PDB entry 3ESU | X-ray diffraction, 1.30 A resolution | chain F

== Chain F ==
Molecule: Antibody 14b7* light chain and antibody 14b7* heavy chain linked with a synthetic (GGGGS)4 linker
Organism: Mus musculus
Notes: antibody fragment or engineered binder
Sequence (250 residues; numbered -2 to 1113 plus 6 insertion-coded residues; 872 numbers in that range are skipped by the numbering (no residue carries them; nothing is unmodelled there); the number before each row is that of its first residue; a row labelled like 1082A-1082C holds insertion residues (1082A, then the next letters in order); numbers below 1 keep their minus sign (Asp-2 is residue -2)):
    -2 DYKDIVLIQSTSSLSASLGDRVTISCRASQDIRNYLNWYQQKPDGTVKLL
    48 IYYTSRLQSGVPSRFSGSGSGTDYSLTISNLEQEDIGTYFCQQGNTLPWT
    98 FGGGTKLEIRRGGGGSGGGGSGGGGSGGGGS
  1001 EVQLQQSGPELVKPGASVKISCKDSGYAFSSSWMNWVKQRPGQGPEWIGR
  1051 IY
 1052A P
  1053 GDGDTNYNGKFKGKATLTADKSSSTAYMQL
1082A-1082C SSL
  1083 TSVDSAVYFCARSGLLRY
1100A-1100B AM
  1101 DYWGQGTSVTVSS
Disordered / not traced: -2 to 0, 109-128, 1001-1003
Construct notes: expression tag (-2 to 0); engineered mutation Val3 (Gln in 3ESU), Leu4 (Met in 3ESU), Ile5 (Thr in 3ESU), Ser7 (Thr in 3ESU), Leu78 (Gln in 3ESU), Arg107 (Lys in 3ESU), Pro1045 (Leu45 in 3ESU); linker (109-128)
Disulfides: Cys23-Cys88, Cys1022-Cys1092
What the authors report for this chain:
  - mutagenesis - Q55A (Kd 1.7 nM), Q55L (Kd 0.52 nM): increased binding to PA (citing earlier work)

== Summary ==
From the paper: Q55A and Q55L increase binding to PA.
Chain F is Antibody 14b7* light chain and antibody 14b7* heavy chain linked with a synthetic (GGGGS)4 linker
(Mus musculus); the structure, Crystal structure of anthrax-neutralizing single-chain antibody 14b7, was
determined by X-ray diffraction, deposited together with 3ESV, 3ET9 and 3ETB.
